Entry 2UU9 (X-ray diffraction, 3.10 A resolution); this record covers chains A and E of the 23 polymer chains in the assembly.

# Chain A
Molecule: 16S RRNA
Source organism: Thermus thermophilus
Sequence (1522 nucleotides; numbered 0 to 1544 plus 21 insertion-coded residues; 44 numbers in that range are skipped by the numbering (no residue carries them; nothing is unmodelled there); the number before each row is that of its first residue; a row labelled like 189A-189L holds insertion residues (189A, then the next letters in order); numbering starts at 0):
     0 UUUGUUGGAG AGUUUGAUCC UGGCUCAGGG UGAACGCUGG CGGCGUGCCU AAGACAUGCA
    60 AGUCGUGCGG GCCG
    76 CGGGGUUUU
    88 ACUCCG
    96 UGGUCAGCGG CGGACGGGUG AGUAACGCGU GGGU
  129A G
   130 ACCUACCCGG AAGAGGGGGA CAACCCGGGG AAACUCGGGC UAAUCCCCCA UGUGGACCCG
189A-189L CCCCUUGGGGUG
   190 UGUCCAAAGG GCUUU
   216 GCCCGCUUCC GGAUGGGCCC GCGUCCCAUC AGCUAGUUGG UGGGGUAAUG GCCCACCAAG
   276 GCGACGACGG GUAGCCGGUC UGAGAGGAUG GCCGGCCACA GGGGCACUGA GACACGGGCC
   336 CCACUCCUAC GGGAGGCAGC AGUUAGGAAU CUUCCGCAAU GGGCGCAAGC CUGACGGAGC
   396 GACGCCGCUU GGAGGAAGAA GCCCUUCGGG GUGUAAACUC CUGA
   441 ACCCGGGACG AAACCCCC
   460 GA
   470 CGAGGGGA
   479 CUGACGGUAC CGGGGUAA
   498 UAGCGCCGGC CAACUCCGUG CCAGCAGCCG CGGUAAUACG GAGGGCGCGA GCGUUACCCG
   558 GAUUCACUGG GCGUAAAGGG CGUGUAGGCG GCCUGGGGCG UCCCAUGUGA AAGACCACGG
   618 CUCAACCGUG GGGGAGCGUG GGAUACGCUC AGGCUAGACG GUGGGAGAGG GUGGUGGAAU
   678 UCCCGGAGUA GCGGUGAAAU GCGCAGAUAC CGGGAGGAAC GCCGAUGGCG AAGGCAGCCA
   738 CCUGGUCCAC CCGUGACGCU GAGGCGCGAA AGCGUGGGGA GCAAACCGGA UUAGAUACCC
   798 GGGUAGUCCA CGCCCUAAAC GAUGCGCGCU AGGUCUCUGG GUCU
   848 CCUGGGGGCC GAAGCUAACG CGUUAAGCGC GCCGCCUGGG GAGUACGGCC GCAAGGCUGA
   908 AACUCAAAGG AAUUGACGGG GGCCCGCACA AGCGGUGGAG CAUGUGGUUU AAUUCGAAGC
   968 AACGCGAAGA ACCUUACCAG GCCUUGACAU GCUA
 1001A G
  1002 GGAACCCGGG UGAAAGCCUG GGGUGCCCC
1030A-1030D GCGA
  1031 GGGGAGCCCU AGCACAGGUG CUGCAUGGCC GUCGUCAGCU CGUGCCGUGA GGUGUUGGGU
  1091 UAAGUCCCGC AACGAGCGCA ACCCCCGCCG UUAGUUGCCA GCGGUUCGGC CGGGCACUCU
  1151 AACGGGACUG CCCGCG
  1168 AAAGCGGGAG GAAGGAGGGG ACGACGUCUG GUCAGCAUGG CCCUUACGGC CUGGGCGACA
  1228 CACGUGCUAC AAUGCCCACU ACAAAGCGAU GCCACCCGGC AACGGGGAGC UAAUCGCAAA
  1288 AAGGUGGGCC CAGUUCGGAU UGGGGUCUGC AACCCGACCC CAUGAAGCCG GAAUCGCUAG
  1348 UAAUCGCGGA UCAGCC
 1363A A
  1364 UGCCGCGGUG AAUACGUUCC CGGGCCUUGU ACACACCGCC CGUCACGCCA UGGGAGCGGG
  1424 CUCUACCCGA AGUCGCCGG
1442A-1442B GA
  1443 GCCUA
  1452 C
  1456 GGGCAGGCGC CGAGGGUAGG GCCCGUGACU GGGGCGAAGU CGUAACAAGG UAGCUGUACC
  1516 GGAAGGUGCG GCUGGAUCAC CUCCUUUCU
Disordered / not traced: 0-4, 1534-1538
Bound ions: Mg2+ site 1: U12, G22; Mg2+ site 2: U12, C526, G527, A914; K+ site 1 near U14 (its only coordinating residue here); Mg2+ site 3 near G21 (its only coordinating residue here); Mg2+ site 4: U37, G38; Mg2+ site 5: C48, G115; Mg2+ site 6 near A53 (its only coordinating residue here); Mg2+ site 7: G61, U62, G105; Mg2+ site 8: G107, G324, G326; Mg2+ site 9: A109, G331; Mg2+ site 10 near G115 (its only coordinating residue here); Mg2+ site 11: A116, G117, G289; 77 more Mg2+ sites not listed; 21 more K+ sites not listed
Residues lining bound ligands: paromomycin (PAR): G1405, U1406, C1407, A1408, C1409, G1489, C1490, G1491, A1492, A1493, G1494, U1495, C1496
What the authors report for this chain:
  - Mg2+ coordination: C518

# Chain E
Name: 30S ribosomal protein S5
Source organism: Thermus thermophilus
UniProtKB: Q5SHQ5 (RS5_THET8); residues 2-162 here correspond to UniProt positions 1-161 (UniProt number = residue number - 1)
Chain sequence (162 residues; row label = number of the first residue in the row):
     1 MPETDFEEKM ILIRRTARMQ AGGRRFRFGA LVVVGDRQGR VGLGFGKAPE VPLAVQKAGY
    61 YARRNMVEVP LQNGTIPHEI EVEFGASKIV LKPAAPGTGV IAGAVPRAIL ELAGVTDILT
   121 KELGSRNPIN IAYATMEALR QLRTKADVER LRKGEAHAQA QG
Disordered / not traced: 1-4, 156-162

# Interface between chain A and chain E
Pairs across the interface (82; chain A residue first):
  U5(A) - Ala95(E)  base contact
  G6(A) - Ala94(E)  base contact
  G6(A) - Ala95(E)  hydrogen bond to the base
  G6(A) - Thr98(E)  hydrogen bond to the base
  G6(A) - Leu119(E)  base contact
  G7(A) - Lys92(E)  hydrogen bond to the base
  G7(A) - Ile101(E)  phosphate contact
  G7(A) - Thr120(E)  hydrogen bond to the sugar
  G7(A) - Lys121(E)  base contact
  A8(A) - Ile101(E)  sugar contact
  A8(A) - Ala102(E)  hydrogen bond to the sugar
  A8(A) - Gly103(E)  hydrogen bond to the sugar
  A8(A) - Thr120(E)  sugar contact
  G9(A) - Lys121(E)  salt bridge to the phosphate
  G9(A) - Glu122(E)  hydrogen bond to the phosphate
  G9(A) - Arg126(E)  hydrogen bond to the base
  A10(A) - Arg126(E)  salt bridge to the phosphate
  G15(A) - Ala17(E)  hydrogen bond to the base
  G15(A) - Arg18(E)  base contact
  G15(A) - Met19(E)  base contact
  G15(A) - Arg24(E)  hydrogen bond to the sugar
  A16(A) - Thr16(E)  sugar contact
  A16(A) - Ala17(E)  sugar contact
  U17(A) - Arg14(E)  salt bridge to the phosphate
  C18(A) - Arg14(E)  salt bridge to the phosphate
  C18(A) - Asn127(E)  hydrogen bond to the phosphate
  C18(A) - Asn130(E)  hydrogen bond to the phosphate
  C19(A) - Ala86(E)  phosphate contact
  C19(A) - Ser125(E)  hydrogen bond to the phosphate
  C19(A) - Asn127(E)  hydrogen bond to the phosphate
  C19(A) - Asn130(E)  hydrogen bond to the phosphate
  U20(A) - Ala86(E)  phosphate contact
  U20(A) - Ser125(E)  phosphate contact
  G558(A) - Lys121(E)  phosphate contact
  G558(A) - Arg126(E)  phosphate contact
  A559(A) - Lys121(E)  salt bridge to the phosphate
  A559(A) - Arg126(E)  salt bridge to the phosphate
  U560(A) - Leu123(E)  base contact
  A864(A) - Gly85(E)  phosphate contact
  U921(A) - Arg18(E)  sugar contact
  U921(A) - Met19(E)  hydrogen bond to the sugar
  G922(A) - Met19(E)  sugar contact
  G922(A) - Gln20(E)  sugar contact
  G922(A) - Ala21(E)  hydrogen bond to the phosphate
  A923(A) - Ala21(E)  phosphate contact
  C1069(A) - Arg25(E)  hydrogen bond to the phosphate
  U1070(A) - Arg18(E)  salt bridge to the phosphate
  U1070(A) - Gln20(E)  phosphate contact
  U1070(A) - Arg25(E)  salt bridge to the phosphate
  C1071(A) - Arg18(E)  salt bridge to the phosphate
  C1071(A) - Arg27(E)  salt bridge to the phosphate
  C1071(A) - Pro49(E)  phosphate contact
  G1072(A) - Pro49(E)  phosphate contact
  G1072(A) - Leu53(E)  phosphate contact
  G1072(A) - Lys57(E)  salt bridge to the phosphate
  U1073(A) - Lys57(E)  salt bridge to the phosphate
  G1074(A) - Tyr60(E)  phosphate contact
  G1074(A) - Tyr61(E)  hydrogen bond to the phosphate
  G1077(A) - Lys47(E)  hydrogen bond to the base
  U1078(A) - Ile129(E)  sugar contact
  U1078(A) - Asn130(E)  hydrogen bond to the sugar
  U1078(A) - Tyr133(E)  phosphate contact
  G1079(A) - Arg14(E)  hydrogen bond to the phosphate
  G1079(A) - Phe45(E)  phosphate contact
  G1079(A) - Tyr133(E)  hydrogen bond to the phosphate
  A1080(A) - Arg14(E)  salt bridge to the phosphate
  A1080(A) - Thr16(E)  hydrogen bond to the phosphate
  A1080(A) - Ala17(E)  sugar contact
  A1080(A) - Phe45(E)  phosphate contact
  A1080(A) - Lys47(E)  salt bridge to the phosphate
  G1081(A) - Thr16(E)  hydrogen bond to the phosphate
  G1081(A) - Ala17(E)  hydrogen bond to the phosphate
  G1081(A) - Arg18(E)  phosphate contact
  G1081(A) - Arg27(E)  salt bridge to the phosphate
  C1192(A) - Arg25(E)  hydrogen bond to the base
  G1193(A) - Arg25(E)  sugar contact
  U1194(A) - Gly22(E)  sugar contact
  A1396(A) - Met19(E)  base contact
  C1397(A) - Arg24(E)  salt bridge to the phosphate
  A1398(A) - Gln20(E)  base contact
  A1398(A) - Gly22(E)  base contact
  A1398(A) - Gly23(E)  base contact
Also at the interface, not in a pair above, chain A (37 interface residues in all): G1082
Also at the interface, not in a pair above, chain E (45 interface residues in all): Ala48, Phe84, Ser87, Val90, Pro96, Arg107

# Summary
37 residues of chain A and 45 residues of chain E are in contact; the contacts include 27 hydrogen bonds and
16 salt bridges. Among the polar pairs are G6(A)-Ala95(E), G6(A)-Thr98(E) and G7(A)-Lys92(E). Chain A binds
paromomycin. U12(A) and G22(A) coordinate Mg2+ site 1. From the paper: Mg2+ coordination by C518(A).
Here chain A is 16S RRNA and chain E is 30S ribosomal protein S5, both from Thermus thermophilus. Entry 2UU9
(Structure of the Thermus thermophilus 30S ribosomal subunit complexed with a Valine-ASL with cmo5U in
position ...) was determined by X-ray diffraction (same publication as 2UUC, 2UUA and 2UUB).
